Entry 9ET2 (X-ray diffraction, 2.37 A resolution); this record covers chains A and B.

# Chain A
Protein: Cyclin-dependent kinase 2
From: Homo sapiens
Notes: EC 2.7.11.22
UniProtKB: P24941 (CDK2_HUMAN); residues 1-298 here = UniProt positions 1-298
Amino-acid sequence (302 residues; row label = number of the first residue in the row; numbers below 1 keep their minus sign (Gly-3 is residue -3)):
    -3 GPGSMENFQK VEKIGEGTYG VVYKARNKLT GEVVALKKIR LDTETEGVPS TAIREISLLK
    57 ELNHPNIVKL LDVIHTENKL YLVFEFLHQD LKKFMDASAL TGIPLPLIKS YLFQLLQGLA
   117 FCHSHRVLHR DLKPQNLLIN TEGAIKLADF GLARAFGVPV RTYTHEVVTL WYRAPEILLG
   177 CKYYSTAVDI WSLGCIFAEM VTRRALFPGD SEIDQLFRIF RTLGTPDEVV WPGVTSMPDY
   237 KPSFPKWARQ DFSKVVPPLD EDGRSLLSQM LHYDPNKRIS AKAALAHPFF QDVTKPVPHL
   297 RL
Construct notes: expression tag (-3 to 0)
Modified positions: Thr160 (phosphothreonine; TPO)
UniProt features mapped onto this chain:
  - active site: Asp127 (Proton acceptor)
  - binding site (ATP): Ile10 to Val18, Lys33, Glu81 to Leu83, Asp86, Lys129 to Asn132, Asp145
  - binding site (Mg(2+)): Asn132, Asp145
  - site (CDK7 binding): Lys9, Lys88, Lys89, Leu166
  - modified residue: Met1 (N-acetylmethionine), Lys6 (N6-acetyllysine), Thr14 (Phosphothreonine), Tyr15 (Phosphotyrosine), Tyr19 (Phosphotyrosine), Thr160 (Phosphothreonine)
  - natural variant: Pro45 (P45L: In a glioblastoma multiforme sample)
  - mutagenesis: Lys9 (K9F: Reduced phosphorylation by CAK), Thr14 (T14A: 2-fold increase in activity), Tyr15 (Y15F: 2-fold increase in activity), Lys88 to Lys89 (Reduced phosphorylation by CAK), Thr160 (T160A: Abolishes activity), Leu166 (L166R: Reduced phosphorylation by CAK and reduced kinase activity)
Residues lining bound ligands:
  - N-(4-bromophenyl)ethanamide (IJX), molecule 1: Ile10, Val18, Ala31, Lys33, Phe80, Glu81, Phe82, Leu83, His84, Leu134
  - N-(4-bromophenyl)ethanamide (IJX), molecule 2: Ile209, Phe213, Lys237, Ser239, Phe240

# Chain B
Protein: Cyclin-A2
From: Bos taurus
UniProtKB: P30274 (CCNA2_BOVIN); residues 172-432 here correspond to UniProt positions 170-430 (UniProt number = residue number - 2)
Amino-acid sequence (268 residues; row label = number of the first residue in the row):
   171 GVNEVPDYHE DIHTYLREME VKCKPKVGYM KKQPDITNSM RAILVDWLVE VGEEYKLQNE
   231 TLHLAVNYID RFLSSMSVLR GKLQLVGTAA MLLASKFEEI YPPEVAEFVY ITDDTYTKKQ
   291 VLRMEHLVLK VLAFDLAAPT INQFLTQYFL HQQPANCKVE SLAMFLGELS LIDADPYLKY
   351 LPSVIAAAAF HLALYTVTGQ SWPESLVQKT GYTLETLKPC LLDLHQTYLR APQHAQQSIR
   411 EKYKNSKYHG VSLLNPPETL NVHHHHHH
Disordered / not traced: 432-438
Construct notes: expression tag (171, 433-438)
Residues lining bound ligands: N-(4-bromophenyl)ethanamide (IJX): Met210, Ile213, Leu214, Trp217, Arg250, Leu253, Gln254

# Interface between chain A and chain B
Residue-residue contacts - 75 pairs, chain A then chain B:
  Thr41(A) with Lys288(B), hydrogen bond (backbone-side chain)
  Glu42(A) with Lys266(B), hydrogen bond (backbone-side chain); Glu274(B); Val275(B), hydrogen bond (side chain-backbone)
  Gly43(A) with Lys266(B); Leu292(B); Glu295(B)
  Val44(A) with Lys266(B), hydrogen bond (backbone-side chain); Glu295(B), hydrogen bond (backbone-side chain); Leu299(B), hydrophobic
  Ser46(A) with Lys266(B)
  Ile49(A) with Leu263(B), hydrophobic; Lys266(B); Leu306(B), hydrophobic
  Arg50(A) with Lys266(B); Phe267(B), hydrogen bond (side chain-backbone); Glu269(B)
  Ile52(A) with Phe304(B), hydrophobic
  Ser53(A) with Phe267(B); Phe304(B); Leu306(B)
  Lys56(A) with Ala303(B), hydrogen bond (side chain-backbone); Asp305(B), salt bridge
  Glu57(A) with Tyr185(B), hydrogen bond; Met189(B); Ala307(B)
  His71(A) with His296(B); Lys300(B); Phe304(B)
  Ala116(A) with Tyr178(B)
  His119(A) with Tyr178(B); Ile182(B)
  Ser120(A) with Tyr178(B); Asp181(B), hydrogen bond; Ile182(B)
  His121(A) with Tyr185(B)
  Arg122(A) with Ile182(B); Tyr185(B); Ala307(B), hydrogen bond (side chain-backbone)
  Arg150(A) with Phe267(B); Glu268(B), salt bridge; Glu269(B); Ile270(B)
  Ala151(A) with Phe267(B), hydrophobic
  Phe152(A) with Val175(B), hydrophobic; Ile182(B), hydrophobic
  Val154(A) with Glu174(B); Val175(B), hydrophobic; Thr316(B), hydrogen bond (backbone-side chain); Gln317(B), hydrogen bond (backbone-backbone)
  Pro155(A) with Asn173(B); Thr316(B); Leu320(B)
  Val156(A) with Asn173(B), hydrogen bond (backbone-backbone)
  Arg157(A) with Gln228(B); Glu268(B), salt bridge; Ile270(B)
  Thr158(A) with Ile270(B)
  Tyr159(A) with Ile270(B)
  Thr160(A) with Glu269(B); Ile270(B)
  Tyr179(A) with Asn173(B)
  Ser181(A) with Val172(B), hydrogen bond (side chain-backbone); Val175(B)
  Thr182(A) with Val172(B); Val175(B)
  Pro271(A) with Val172(B)
  Asn272(A) with Gly171(B), hydrogen bond (side chain-backbone); Val172(B), hydrogen bond (side chain-backbone)
  Ser276(A) with Asp177(B), hydrogen bond; Tyr178(B)
  Ala277(A) with Tyr178(B), hydrogen bond (backbone-side chain)
  Lys278(A) with Asp177(B), hydrogen bond (side chain-backbone); Tyr178(B), hydrogen bond (backbone-side chain); Asp181(B), salt bridge
Other interface residues (no listed pair), chain A (43 interface residues in all): Leu37, Leu54, Val69, Leu76, His161, Tyr180, Ala183, Ala279
Other interface residues (no listed pair), chain B (38 interface residues in all): His179, Leu186, Tyr271, Gln313

# Overview
43 residues of chain A and 38 residues of chain B are in contact, with 20 hydrogen bonds and 4 salt bridges.
Polar contacts include Lys56(A)-Asp305(B), Arg150(A)-Glu268(B) and Arg157(A)-Glu268(B). Ligands of chain A:
N-(4-bromophenyl)ethanamide. Bound to chain B: N-(4-bromophenyl)ethanamide.
Here chain A is Cyclin-dependent kinase 2 (Homo sapiens) and chain B is Cyclin-A2 (Bos taurus). Entry 9ET2
(CDK2-cyclin A in complex with FragLite 11) was determined by X-ray diffraction (same publication as 9ESJ,
9ESK, 9ESL, 9ESN, 9ESO, 9ESP and 21 further entries).
